PDB entry 7DMO | X-ray diffraction, 2.00 A resolution | chains A and E

# Chain A (and E)
Protein: Diels-Alderase
From: Pyrenochaetopsis sp
Notes: chain E of this document is another copy of the same molecule, construct and numbering; everything in this record applies to it too
UniProt: A0A2Z5XAU0 (A0A2Z5XAU0_9PLEO); residues 4-389 here correspond to UniProt positions 1-386 (UniProt number = residue number - 3)
Amino-acid sequence (389 residues; numbered 1 to 389; the number before each row is that of its first residue):
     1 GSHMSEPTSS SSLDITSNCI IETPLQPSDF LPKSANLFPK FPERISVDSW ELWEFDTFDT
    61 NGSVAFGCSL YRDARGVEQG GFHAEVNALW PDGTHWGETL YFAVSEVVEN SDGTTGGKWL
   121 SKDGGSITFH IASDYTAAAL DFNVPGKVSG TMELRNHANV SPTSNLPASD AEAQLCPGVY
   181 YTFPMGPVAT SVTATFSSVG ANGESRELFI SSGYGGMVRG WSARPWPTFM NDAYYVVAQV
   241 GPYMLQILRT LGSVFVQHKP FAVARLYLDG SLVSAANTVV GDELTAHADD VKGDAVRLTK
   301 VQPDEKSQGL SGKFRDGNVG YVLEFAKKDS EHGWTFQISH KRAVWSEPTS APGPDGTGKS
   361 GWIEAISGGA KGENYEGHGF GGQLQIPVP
Disordered / not traced: 1-4, 282-292 (chain E: 1-4, 282-291)
Differences from the reference sequence: expression tag (1-3)
Swiss-Prot annotation at these positions:
  - binding site (substrate): Glu54, Asn87, Lys359
From the paper describing this entry:
  - specificity-determining residues: Trp50, Leu52, Tyr71, Met230, Ala233, Tyr235, Leu248 (from molecular simulation)

# Interface between chain A and chain E
Pairs across the interface (20; chain A residue first):
  Pro303(A) with Leu310(E); Ser311(E), hydrogen bond (backbone-backbone)
  Asp304(A) with Ser311(E); Gly312(E); Lys313(E), salt bridge
  Lys306(A) with Leu310(E)
  Ser307(A) with Ser307(E); Gln308(E), hydrogen bond; Gly309(E), hydrogen bond (backbone-backbone); Leu310(E)
  Gln308(A) with Ser307(E), hydrogen bond; Gln308(E), hydrogen bond
  Gly309(A) with Ser307(E), hydrogen bond (backbone-backbone)
  Leu310(A) with Pro303(E); Lys306(E); Ser307(E)
  Ser311(A) with Pro303(E), hydrogen bond (backbone-backbone); Asp304(E)
  Gly312(A) with Asp304(E)
  Lys313(A) with Asp304(E), salt bridge
Also at the interface, not in a pair above, chain A (12 interface residues in all): Glu305, Val319
Also at the interface, not in a pair above, chain E (11 interface residues in all): Glu305

# In short
12 residues of chain A face 11 of chain E across their interface, with 7 hydrogen bonds and 2 salt bridges.
Polar pairs include Asp304(A)-Lys313(E), Ser307(A)-Gln308(E) and Gln308(A)-Gln308(E). UniProt lists 3
substrate-binding residues on chain A. From the paper: specificity determinants Trp50(A), Leu52(A) and
Tyr71(A) among others.
Both chains are Diels-Alderase (Pyrenochaetopsis sp). Entry 7DMO (Crystal structures of two pericyclases
catalyzing [4+2] cycloadditions) was determined by X-ray diffraction, deposited together with 7DMN.
